Entry 3EIT (X-ray diffraction, 2.56 A resolution); this record covers chain A.

== Chain A ==
Molecule: Putative ATP/GTP binding protein
Source organism: Burkholderia pseudomallei
Reference sequence: Q63KH5 (Q63KH5_BURPS); numbering as in UniProt (aligned over 48-328)
Chain sequence (281 residues; each row starts with the number of its first residue):
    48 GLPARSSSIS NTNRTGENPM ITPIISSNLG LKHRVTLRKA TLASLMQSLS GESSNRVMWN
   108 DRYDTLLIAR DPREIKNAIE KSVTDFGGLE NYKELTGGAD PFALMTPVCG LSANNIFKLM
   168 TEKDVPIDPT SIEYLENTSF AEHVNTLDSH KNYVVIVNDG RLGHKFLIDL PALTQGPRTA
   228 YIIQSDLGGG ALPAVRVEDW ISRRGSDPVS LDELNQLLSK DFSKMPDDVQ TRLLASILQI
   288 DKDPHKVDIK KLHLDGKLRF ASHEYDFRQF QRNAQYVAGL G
Unresolved in the structure: 48-78, 220-224, 328
Modified positions: Mse67 (selenomethionine); Mse93, Mse105, Mse152, Mse167, Mse272 (selenomethionine; parent Met); C156 (cysteinesulfonic acid; OCS)
Swiss-Prot annotation at these positions:
  - active site: C156, H211, Q231
  - mutagenesis: N107 to D108 (Impaired ability to mediate deamidation of host NEDD8, leading to decreased ability to inhibit the host cell cycle), F133 to L142 (Impaired ability to mediate deamidation of host NEDD8, leading to decreased ability to inhibit the host cell cycle), C156 (C156S: Abolished protein-glutamine deamidase activity, leading to impaired ability to inhibit the host cell cycle ...), N161 (N161A: Impaired ability to mediate deamidation of host NEDD8, leading to decreased ability to inhibit the host cell cycle; when associated with A-177), T177 (T177A: Impaired ability to mediate deamidation of host NEDD8, leading to decreased ability to inhibit the host cell cycle; when associated with A-161), H211 (H211N: Abolished ability to inhibit the host cell cycle), Q231 (Q231A: Abolished ability to inhibit the host cell cycle)
From the paper describing this entry:
  - specificity-determining residues: D233 (proposed by the authors, not directly observed)

== In short ==
From UniProt: 3 active-site residues and 17 mutagenesis sites. From the paper: the specificity determinant
D233.
Chain A is Putative ATP/GTP binding protein (Burkholderia pseudomallei); the structure, the 2.6 angstrom
crystal structure of CHBP, the Cif Homologue from Burkholderia pseudomallei, was determined by X-ray
diffraction, deposited together with 3EIR.
